PDB entry 8APG | electron microscopy, 3.50 A resolution | chains M and m of the 42 polymer chains in the assembly

Chain M (and m):
Protein: subunit-g
Organism: Trypanosoma brucei brucei
Notes: chain m of this document is another copy of the same molecule, construct and numbering; everything in this record applies to it too
Reference sequence: C9ZJA0 (C9ZJA0_TRYB9); numbering as in UniProt (aligned over 1-144)
Sequence (144 residues; numbered 1 to 144; the number before each row is that of its first residue):
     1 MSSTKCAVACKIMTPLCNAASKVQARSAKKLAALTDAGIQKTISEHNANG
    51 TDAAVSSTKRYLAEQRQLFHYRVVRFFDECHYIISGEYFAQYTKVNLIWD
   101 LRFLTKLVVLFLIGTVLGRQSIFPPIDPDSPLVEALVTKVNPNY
Disordered / not traced: 1-15

Chain M / chain m interface:
Residue-residue contacts (75; chain M residue first):
  Ala20(M) with Phe77(m)
  Val23(M) with Phe77(m), hydrophobic
  Gln24(M) with Phe77(m); Asp78(m), hydrogen bond
  Ser27(M) with His70(m), hydrogen bond; Val73(m); Val74(m)
  Ala28(M) with Val74(m)
  Lys30(M) with His70(m)
  Leu31(M) with Tyr71(m), hydrophobic
  Asp36(M) with Gln67(m), hydrogen bond
  Ile39(M) with Gln67(m)
  His46(M) with Tyr71(m)
  Asn47(M) with Tyr71(m)
  Gly50(M) with Arg75(m), hydrogen bond (backbone-side chain)
  Thr51(M) with Tyr71(m), hydrogen bond (backbone-side chain); Arg75(m)
  Asp52(M) with Tyr71(m); Arg75(m)
  Ala53(M) with Tyr71(m), hydrogen bond (backbone-side chain)
  Ala54(M) with Gln65(m), hydrogen bond (backbone-side chain); Tyr71(m); Arg72(m)
  Ser57(M) with Tyr61(m); Glu64(m), hydrogen bond; Gln65(m)
  Thr58(M) with Tyr61(m), hydrogen bond; Gln65(m); Arg72(m)
  Arg60(M) with Glu64(m), salt bridge
  Tyr61(M) with Ser57(m); Thr58(m), hydrogen bond; Tyr61(m), hydrophobic
  Glu64(M) with Ser57(m), hydrogen bond; Arg60(m), salt bridge
  Gln65(M) with Ala54(m), hydrogen bond (side chain-backbone); Ser57(m); Thr58(m)
  Gln67(M) with Asp36(m), hydrogen bond; Ile39(m)
  His70(M) with Ser27(m), hydrogen bond; Lys30(m)
  Tyr71(M) with Leu31(m), hydrophobic; His46(m); Asn47(m); Thr51(m), hydrogen bond (side chain-backbone); Asp52(m); Ala53(m), hydrogen bond (side chain-backbone); Ala54(m)
  Arg72(M) with Ala54(m); Thr58(m)
  Val73(M) with Ser27(m)
  Val74(M) with Ser27(m); Ala28(m)
  Arg75(M) with Gly50(m), hydrogen bond (side chain-backbone); Thr51(m); Asp52(m)
  Phe77(M) with Ala20(m); Val23(m), hydrophobic; Gln24(m)
  Asp78(M) with Gln24(m), hydrogen bond
  Arg119(M) with Tyr144(m), hydrogen bond (backbone-side chain)
  Gln120(M) with Tyr144(m)
  Ser121(M) with Tyr144(m), hydrogen bond
  Pro125(M) with Asn143(m)
  Ile126(M) with Asn143(m), hydrogen bond (backbone-side chain)
  Leu136(M) with Asn143(m)
  Lys139(M) with Pro142(m)
  Pro142(M) with Lys139(m)
  Asn143(M) with Pro125(m); Ile126(m), hydrogen bond (side chain-backbone); Leu136(m)
  Tyr144(M) with Arg119(m), hydrogen bond (side chain-backbone); Gln120(m); Ser121(m), hydrogen bond
Other interface residues (no listed pair), chain M (44 interface residues in all): Leu34, Ile43, Leu68
Other interface residues (no listed pair), chain m (44 interface residues in all): Leu34, Ile43, Leu68

Summary:
Chain M and chain m each contribute 44 residues to their interface; the contacts include 24 hydrogen bonds and
2 salt bridges. Polar contacts include Arg60(M)-Glu64(m), Gln24(M)-Asp78(m) and Ser27(M)-His70(m).
Both chains are subunit-g (Trypanosoma brucei brucei). Entry 8APG (rotational state 2b of the Trypanosoma
brucei mitochondrial ATP synthase dimer) was determined by electron microscopy, deposited together with 8AP6,
8AP7, 8AP8, 8AP9, 8APA, 8APB and 7 further entries.
